Entry 3GND (X-ray diffraction, 2.90 A resolution); this record covers chains C and J of the 10 polymer chains in the assembly.

Chain C (and J):
Molecule: Aldolase lsrF
From: Escherichia coli
Notes: EC 4.1.2.-; fragment: Uncharacterized aldolase LsrF; chain J of this document is another copy of the same molecule, construct and numbering; everything in this record applies to it too
UniProt: P76143 (LSRF_ECOLI); residue numbers follow UniProt; this construct covers 1-291
Chain sequence (295 residues; row label = number of the first residue in the row; numbers below 1 keep their minus sign (Gly-3 is residue -3)):
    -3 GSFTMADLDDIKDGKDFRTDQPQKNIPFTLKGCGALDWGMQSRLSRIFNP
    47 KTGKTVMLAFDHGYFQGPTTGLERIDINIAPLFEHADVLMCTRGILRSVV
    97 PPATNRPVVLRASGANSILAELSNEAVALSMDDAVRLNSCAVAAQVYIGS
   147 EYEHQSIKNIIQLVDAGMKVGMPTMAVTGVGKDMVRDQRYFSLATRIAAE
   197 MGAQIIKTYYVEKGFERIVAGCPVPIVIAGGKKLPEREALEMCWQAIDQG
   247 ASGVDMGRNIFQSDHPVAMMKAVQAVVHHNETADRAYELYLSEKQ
Not modelled in the structure: -3 to 9, 177-180, 290-291
Sequence notes: expression tag (-3 to 0)
Small-molecule neighbours: ribulose-5-phosphate (5RP): Ala55, Asp57, His58, Tyr60, Phe61, Arg107, Gln141, Lys203, Tyr205, Ala225, Gly226, Gly227, Asp251, Met252, Gly253, Arg254
Swiss-Prot annotation at these positions:
  - active site: Lys203 (Schiff-base intermediate with substrate)
What the authors report for this chain:
  - binding site for ribulose-5-phosphate: His58, Lys203, Arg254
  - catalytic residues: Asp57, Lys203 (by similarity / conservation)
  - catalytic residues: Asp251 (proposed by the authors, not directly observed)

Chain C / chain J interface:
Contacting residue pairs (44):
  Phe13(C) - Arg213(J)
  Phe13(C) - Ala216(J)
  Phe13(C) - Gly217(J)
  Thr15(C) - Glu212(J)
  Thr15(C) - Ala216(J)
  Gln19(C) - Lys27(J)
  Gln19(C) - Gly28(J)
  Gln19(C) - Cys218(J)
  Gln19(C) - Pro219(J)  hydrogen bond (side chain-backbone)
  Asn21(C) - Phe24(J)  hydrogen bond (side chain-backbone)
  Asn21(C) - Thr25(J)  hydrogen bond (side chain-backbone)
  Asn21(C) - Leu26(J)  hydrogen bond (side chain-backbone)
  Asn21(C) - Lys27(J)
  Asn21(C) - Gly28(J)  hydrogen bond (side chain-backbone)
  Asn21(C) - Cys29(J)
  Asn21(C) - Gly30(J)
  Phe24(C) - Asn21(J)  hydrogen bond (backbone-side chain)
  Thr25(C) - Asn21(J)  hydrogen bond (backbone-side chain)
  Leu26(C) - Asn21(J)  hydrogen bond (backbone-side chain)
  Lys27(C) - Gln19(J)
  Lys27(C) - Asn21(J)
  Gly28(C) - Gln19(J)
  Gly28(C) - Asn21(J)  hydrogen bond (backbone-side chain)
  Cys29(C) - Asn21(J)
  Gly30(C) - Asn21(J)
  Ala31(C) - Leu32(J)
  Ala31(C) - Asp33(J)
  Ala31(C) - Trp34(J)  hydrogen bond (backbone-backbone)
  Ala31(C) - Gln37(J)
  Leu32(C) - Ala31(J)
  Leu32(C) - Leu32(J)
  Leu32(C) - Asp33(J)
  Asp33(C) - Ala31(J)
  Asp33(C) - Leu32(J)
  Asp33(C) - Asp33(J)
  Trp34(C) - Ala31(J)  hydrogen bond (backbone-backbone)
  Gln37(C) - Ala31(J)
  Glu212(C) - Thr15(J)
  Arg213(C) - Phe13(J)
  Ala216(C) - Phe13(J)
  Ala216(C) - Thr15(J)
  Gly217(C) - Phe13(J)
  Cys218(C) - Gln19(J)
  Pro219(C) - Gln19(J)  hydrogen bond (backbone-side chain)
Also at the interface, not in a pair above, chain C (25 interface residues in all): Lys11, Pro23, Gln184
Also at the interface, not in a pair above, chain J (25 interface residues in all): Lys11, Pro23, Gln184

In short:
Chain C and chain J each contribute 25 residues to their interface; the contacts include 12 hydrogen bonds.
Among the polar pairs are Gln19(C)-Pro219(J), Asn21(C)-Phe24(J) and Asn21(C)-Thr25(J). Ligands of chain C:
ribulose-5-phosphate. From the paper: catalytic residues Asp57(C), Lys203(C) and Asp251(C); a binding site for
ribulose-5-phosphate at His58(C), Lys203(C) and Arg254(C).
Chain C and chain J are both Aldolase lsrF (Escherichia coli); the structure, Crystal Structure of E. coli
LsrF in complex with Ribulose-5-phosphate, was determined by X-ray diffraction, deposited together with 3GKF
and 3GLC.
